1IC7 - chains L and Y of the 3 polymer chains in the assembly; structure by X-ray diffraction, 2.10 A resolution.

# Chain L
Molecule: Lysozyme binding ig kappa chain
Source organism: Mus musculus
UniProtKB: P01642 (KV5I_MOUSE); residue numbers follow UniProt; this construct covers 1-107
Amino-acid sequence (107 residues; row label = number of the first residue in the row):
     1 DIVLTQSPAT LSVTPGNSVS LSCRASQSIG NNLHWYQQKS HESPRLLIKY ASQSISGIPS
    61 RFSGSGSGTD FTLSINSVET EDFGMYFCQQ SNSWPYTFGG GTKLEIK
Cystine bridges: Cys-23/Cys-88

# Chain Y
Molecule: Lysozyme C
Source organism: Gallus gallus
Notes: EC 3.2.1.17
UniProtKB: P00698 (LYSC_CHICK); residues 1-129 here correspond to UniProt positions 19-147 (UniProt number = residue number + 18)
Amino-acid sequence (129 residues; row label = number of the first residue in the row):
     1 KVFGRCELAA AMKRHGLDNY RGYSLGNWVC AAKFESNFNT QATNRNTDGS TDYGILQINS
    61 RWWCNDGRTP GSRNLCNIPC SALLSSDITA SVNCAKKIVS DGNGMNAWVA WRNRCKGTDV
   121 QAWIRGCRL
UniProt features mapped onto this chain:
  - active site: Glu-35, Asp-52
  - binding site (substrate): Asp-101
Cystine bridges: Cys-6/Cys-127, Cys-30/Cys-115, Cys-64/Cys-80, Cys-76/Cys-94

# How chain L and chain Y interact
Residue-residue contacts (16):
  Asn-31(L) / His-15(Y)  hydrogen bond (side chain-backbone)
  Asn-31(L) / Gly-16(Y)
  Asn-31(L) / Lys-96(Y)  hydrogen bond
  Asn-32(L) / Gly-16(Y)  hydrogen bond (side chain-backbone)
  Asn-32(L) / Tyr-20(Y)
  Asn-32(L) / Lys-96(Y)  hydrogen bond
  Tyr-50(L) / Asn-93(Y)
  Tyr-50(L) / Lys-96(Y)
  Gln-53(L) / Thr-89(Y)
  Gln-53(L) / Asn-93(Y)  hydrogen bond
  Ser-91(L) / Tyr-20(Y)
  Asn-92(L) / Asn-19(Y)  hydrogen bond (side chain-backbone)
  Asn-92(L) / Tyr-20(Y)
  Asn-92(L) / Arg-21(Y)  hydrogen bond (backbone-backbone)
  Trp-94(L) / Arg-21(Y)
  Tyr-96(L) / Arg-21(Y)  hydrogen bond
Also at the interface, not in a pair above, chain L (11 interface residues in all): Gly-30, Lys-49, Ser-93
Also at the interface, not in a pair above, chain Y (10 interface residues in all): Arg-14, Ser-100

# Overview
The interface between chain L and chain Y involves 11 residues on one side and 10 on the other; the contacts
include 8 hydrogen bonds. Polar pairs include Asn-31(L)/His-15(Y), Asn-31(L)/Lys-96(Y) and
Asn-32(L)/Gly-16(Y).
Chain L is Lysozyme binding ig kappa chain (Mus musculus) and chain Y is Lysozyme C (Gallus gallus); the
structure, Crystal structure of hyhel-10 fv mutant(hd32a99a)-hen lysozyme complex, was determined by X-ray
diffraction together with 1IC4 and 1IC5 from the same study.
